PDB entry 2H35 | solution NMR | chains B and D of the 4 polymer chains in the assembly

Chain B (and D):
Name: Hemoglobin beta subunit
From: Homo sapiens
Notes: chain D of this document is another copy of the same molecule, construct and numbering; everything in this record applies to it too
UniProt: P68871 (HBB_HUMAN); numbering as in UniProt (aligned over 1-146)
Amino-acid sequence (146 residues; each row starts with the number of its first residue):
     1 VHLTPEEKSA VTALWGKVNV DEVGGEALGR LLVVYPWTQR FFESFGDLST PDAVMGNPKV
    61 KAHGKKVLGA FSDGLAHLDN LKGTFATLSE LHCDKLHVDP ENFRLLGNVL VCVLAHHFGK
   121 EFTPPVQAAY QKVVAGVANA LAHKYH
Ligand contacts: heme (HEM): Leu31, Thr38, Phe41, Phe42, His63, Lys66, Val67, Ala70, Phe71, Leu88, Leu91, His92, Leu96, Val98, Asn102, Phe103, Leu106, Val137, Leu141
Swiss-Prot annotation at these positions:
  - natural variant: Leu3 (H3L: In Graz; this construct carries the variant), Glu7 (E7A: In G-Makassar; E7K: In Hb C; E7Q: In Machida; E7V: In SKCA), Lys8 (E8K: In G-Siriraj; this construct carries the variant), Val11 (A11V: In Iraq-Halabja; this construct carries the variant), Gly16 (W16G: In Randwick; this construct carries the variant), Val23 (E23V: In D-Granada; this construct carries the variant), Gly24 (V24G: In Miyashiro; this construct carries the variant), Gly25 (G25D: In Moscva; G25R: In Riverdale-Bronx; G25V: In Savannah), Leu32 (L32P: In Yokohama), Val33 (L33V: In Muscat; this construct carries the variant), Arg40 (Q40R: In Tianshui; this construct carries the variant), Phe42 (F42Y: In Mequon; deletion: In Bruxelles), 11 further natural variant entries in UniProt

How chain B and chain D interact:
Residue-residue contacts - 5 pairs, chain B then chain D:
  Lys132(B) - His146(D)
  Ala135(B) - His146(D)
  Asn139(B) - Asn139(D)
  His146(B) - Lys132(D)
  His146(B) - Ala135(D)
Interface residues without a listed pair, chain B (5 interface residues in all): Arg104
Interface residues without a listed pair, chain D (5 interface residues in all): Arg104

Overview:
Chain B and chain D each contribute 5 residues to their interface. Ligands of chain B: heme.
Both chains are Hemoglobin beta subunit (Homo sapiens). Entry 2H35 (Solution structure of Human normal adult
hemoglobin) was determined by solution NMR.
